3PXT - chains B and E of the 6 polymer chains in the assembly; structure by X-ray diffraction, 2.16 A resolution.

[Chain B]
Molecule: Methylamine utilization protein MauG
Source organism: Paracoccus denitrificans
Notes: EC 1.-.-.-
Reference sequence: Q51658 (MAUG_PARDP); residues 1-367 here correspond to UniProt positions 21-387 (UniProt number = residue number + 20)
Sequence (373 residues; row label = number of the first residue in the row):
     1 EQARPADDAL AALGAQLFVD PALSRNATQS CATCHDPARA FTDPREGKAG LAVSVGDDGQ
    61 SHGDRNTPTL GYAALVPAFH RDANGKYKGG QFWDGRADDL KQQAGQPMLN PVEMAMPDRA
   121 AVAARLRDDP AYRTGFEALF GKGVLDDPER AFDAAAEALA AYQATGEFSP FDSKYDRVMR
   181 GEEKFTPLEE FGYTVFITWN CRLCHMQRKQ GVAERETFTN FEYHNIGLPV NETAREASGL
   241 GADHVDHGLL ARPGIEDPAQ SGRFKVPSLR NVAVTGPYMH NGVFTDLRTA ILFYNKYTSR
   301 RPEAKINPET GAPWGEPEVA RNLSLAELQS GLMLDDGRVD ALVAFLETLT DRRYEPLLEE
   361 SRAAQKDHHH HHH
Disordered / not traced: 1-5, 361-373
Sequence notes: expression tag (368-373)
Curated features (UniProtKB/Swiss-Prot):
  - binding site (heme c): Cys31, Cys34, His35, Cys201, Cys204, His205, His280
Metal / ion sites: heme c Fe site 1 near His35 (its only coordinating residue here); Ca2+: Asn66, Thr275, Pro277; heme c Fe site 2: His205, Tyr294; Na+: Asn231, Thr233
Ligand contacts:
  - carbon monoxide (CMO): His35, Phe92, Gln103, Pro107, Glu113
  - heme c (HEC), molecule 1: Gln29, Ser30, Cys31, Cys34, His35, Ser54, Val55, Gly56, Arg65, Asn66, Thr67, Pro68, Thr69, Leu70, Gln91, Phe92, Trp93, Arg96, Leu100, Gln103, Ala104, Pro107, Met108, Glu113, Met114, Leu159, Gln163, Lys265
  - heme c (HEC), molecule 2: Trp93, Asn200, Cys201, Cys204, His205, His224, Ile226, Leu228, Phe264, Lys265, Val266, Pro267, Leu269, Val272, Tyr278, Met279, His280, Leu287, Ala290, Ile291, Tyr294, Ser324, Glu327, Leu328, Leu334, Leu342, Leu346
From the paper describing this entry:
  - binding site for carbon monoxide: Pro107, Glu113
  - catalytic residues: Gln103, Pro107, Glu113 (proposed by the authors, not directly observed)
  - mutagenesis - Y294H: abolished catalytic activity (citing earlier work)

[Chain E]
Molecule: Methylamine dehydrogenase light chain
Source organism: Paracoccus denitrificans
Notes: EC 1.4.99.3
Reference sequence: P22619 (DHML_PARDE); residues 1-131 here correspond to UniProt positions 58-188 (UniProt number = residue number + 57)
Sequence (137 residues; each row starts with the number of its first residue):
     1 ADAPAGTDPR AKWVPQDNDI QACDYWRHCS IDGNICDCSG GSLTNCPPGT KLATASWVAS
    61 CYNPTDGQSY LIAYRDCCGY NVSGRCPCLN TEGELPVYRP EFANDIIWCF GAEDDAMTYH
   121 CTISPIVGKA SHHHHHH
Disordered / not traced: 1-6, 132-137
Sequence notes: expression tag (132-137)
Modified residues: Trp57 (7-hydroxy-l-tryptophan; 0AF)
Curated features (UniProtKB/Swiss-Prot):
  - modified residue: Trp57 (Tryptophylquinone)
  - cross-link: Trp57 to Trp108 (Tryptophan tryptophylquinone (Trp-Trp))
Disulfides: Cys23-Cys88, Cys29-Cys61, Cys36-Cys121, Cys38-Cys86, Cys46-Cys77, Cys78-Cys109
From the paper describing this entry:
  - post-translational modification sites: Trp57, Trp108 (citing earlier work)

[How chain B and chain E interact]
Residue-residue contacts - 32 pairs, chain B then chain E:
  Val178(B) with Ser131(E)
  Met179(B) with Ser131(E)
  Glu190(B) with Ser131(E)
  Phe191(B) with Glu101(E)
  Tyr193(B) with Leu71(E), hydrophobic; Lys129(E), hydrogen bond (side chain-backbone)
  Thr194(B) with Val58(E); Glu101(E); Phe102(E)
  Ile197(B) with Leu71(E), hydrophobic
  Thr198(B) with Ser56(E); Val58(E); Glu101(E)
  Trp199(B) with Glu101(E), hydrogen bond
  Arg202(B) with Thr54(E), hydrogen bond (side chain-backbone); Arg75(E)
  Leu203(B) with Thr54(E)
  Met206(B) with Val127(E)
  Gln210(B) with Thr44(E), hydrogen bond; Ile126(E)
  Gly211(B) with Ile126(E), hydrogen bond (backbone-backbone); Val127(E); Gly128(E)
  Val212(B) with Tyr70(E), hydrophobic; Gly128(E); Lys129(E)
  Ser330(B) with Phe110(E); Gly111(E), hydrogen bond (backbone-backbone)
  Leu332(B) with Trp108(E), hydrophobic; Phe110(E), hydrophobic
  Arg338(B) with Pro100(E); Glu101(E), salt bridge
Interface residues without a listed pair, chain B (22 interface residues in all): Phe185, Val195, Ala326, Gln329
Interface residues without a listed pair, chain E (22 interface residues in all): Arg27, Ala55, Ala73, Pro125

[Summary]
Chain B and chain E each contribute 22 residues to their interface; the contacts include 6 hydrogen bonds and
1 salt bridge. Among the polar pairs are Arg338(B)-Glu101(E), Tyr193(B)-Lys129(E) and Trp199(B)-Glu101(E).
Bound to chain B: carbon monoxide and heme c. From the paper: catalytic residues Gln103(B), Pro107(B) and
Glu113(B); Y294H of chain B abolishes catalytic activity.
Chain B is Methylamine utilization protein MauG and chain E is Methylamine dehydrogenase light chain, both
from Paracoccus denitrificans; the structure, Crystal Structure of Ferrous CO Adduct of MauG in Complex with
Pre-Methylamine Dehydrogenase, was determined by X-ray diffraction, deposited together with 3PXS and 3PXW.
